6XZG - chains AP1 and CP1 of the 8 polymer chains in the assembly; structure by electron microscopy, 3.80 A resolution.

# Chain AP1
Protein: Polymerase acidic protein
Organism: Influenza C virus (strain C/Johannesburg/1/1966)
Notes: EC 3.1.-.-
UniProtKB: Q9IMP5 (PA_INCJH); residues 1-709 here = UniProt positions 1-709
Amino-acid sequence (709 residues; numbered 1 to 709; the number before each row is that of its first residue):
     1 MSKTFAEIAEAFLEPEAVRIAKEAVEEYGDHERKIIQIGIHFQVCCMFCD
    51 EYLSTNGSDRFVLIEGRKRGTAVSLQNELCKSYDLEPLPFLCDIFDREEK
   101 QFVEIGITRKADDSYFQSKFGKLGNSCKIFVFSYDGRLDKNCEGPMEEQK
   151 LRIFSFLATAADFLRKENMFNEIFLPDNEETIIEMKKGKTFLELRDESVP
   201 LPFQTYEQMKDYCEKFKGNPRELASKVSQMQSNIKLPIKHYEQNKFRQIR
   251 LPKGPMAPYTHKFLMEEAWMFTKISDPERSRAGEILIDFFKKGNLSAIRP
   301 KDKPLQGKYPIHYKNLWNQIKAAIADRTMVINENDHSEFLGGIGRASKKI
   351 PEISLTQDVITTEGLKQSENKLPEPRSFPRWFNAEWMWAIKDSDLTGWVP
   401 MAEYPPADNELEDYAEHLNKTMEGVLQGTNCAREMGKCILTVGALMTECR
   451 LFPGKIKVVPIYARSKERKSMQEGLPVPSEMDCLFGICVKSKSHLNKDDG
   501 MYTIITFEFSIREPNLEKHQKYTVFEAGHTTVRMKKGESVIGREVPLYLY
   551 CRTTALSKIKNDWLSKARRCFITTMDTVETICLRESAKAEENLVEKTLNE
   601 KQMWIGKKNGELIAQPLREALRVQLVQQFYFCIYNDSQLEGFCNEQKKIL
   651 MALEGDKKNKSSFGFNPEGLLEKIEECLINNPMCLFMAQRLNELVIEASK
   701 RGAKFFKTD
Not modelled in the structure: 1, 533-542, 708-709
Curated features (UniProtKB/Swiss-Prot):
  - motif: Arg109 to Gly124 (Nuclear localization signal 1 (NLS1)), Lys166 to Ser228 (Nuclear localization signal 2 (NLS2))
  - binding site (Mn(2+)): His41, Glu65, Asp93, Glu104, Ile105

# Chain CP1
Protein: Polymerase basic protein 2
Organism: Influenza C virus (strain C/Johannesburg/1/1966)
UniProtKB: Q9IMP3 (PB2_INCJH); numbering as in UniProt (aligned over 1-774)
Amino-acid sequence (920 residues; row label = number of the first residue in the row):
     1 MSLLLTIAKEYKRLCQDAKAAQMMTVGTVSNYTTFKKWTTSRKEKNPSLR
    51 MRWAMSSKFPIIANKRMLEEAQIPKEHNNVALWEDTEDVSKRDHVLASAS
   101 CINYWNFCGPCVNNSEVIKEVYKSRFGRLERRKEIMWKELRFTLVDRQRR
   151 RVDTQPVEQRLRTGEIKDLQMWTLFEDEAPLASKFILDNYGLVKEMRSKF
   201 ANKPLNKEVVAHMLEKQFNPESRFLPVFGAIRPERMELIHALGGETWIQE
   251 ANTAGISNVDQRKNDIRAVCRKVCLAANASIMNAKSKLVEYIKSTSMRIG
   301 ETERKLEELILETDDVSPEVTLCKSALGGQLGKTLSFGPMLLKKISGSGV
   351 KVKDTVYIQGVRAVQFEYWSEQEEFYGEYKSATALFSRKERSLEWITIGG
   401 GINEDRKRLLAMCMIFCRDGDYFKDAPATITMADLSTKLGREIPYQYVMM
   451 NWIQKSEDNLEALLYSRGIVETNPGKMGSSMGIDGSKRAIKSLRAVTIQS
   501 GKIDMPESKEKIHLELSDNLEAFDSSGRIVATILDLPSDKKVTFQDVSFQ
   551 HPDLAVLRDEKTAITKGYEALIKRLGTGDNDIPSLIAKKDYLSLYNLPEV
   601 KLMAPLIRPNRKGVYSRVARKLVSTQVTTGHYSLHELIKVLPFTYFAPKQ
   651 GMFEGRLFFSNDSFVEPGVNNNVFSWSKADSSKIYCHGIAIRVPLVVGDE
   701 HMDTSLALLEGFSVCENDPRAPMVTRQDLIDVGFGQKVRLFVGQGSVRTF
   751 KRTASQRAASSDVNKNVKKIKMSNENLYFQGELKTAALAQHDEAVDNKFN
   801 KEQQNAFYEILHLPNLNEEQRNAFIQSLKDDPSQSANLLAEAKKLNDAQA
   851 PKVDNKFNKEQQNAFYEILHLPNLNEEQRNAFIQSLKADPSQSANLLAEA
   901 KKLNGAQAPKVDANSAGKST
Not modelled in the structure: 773-920
Differences from the reference sequence: expression tag (775-920)

# How chain AP1 and chain CP1 interact
Pairs across the interface (58; chain AP1 residue first):
  Glu7(AP1) with Gln330(CP1), hydrogen bond
  Glu10(AP1) with Gly328(CP1); His513(CP1), salt bridge
  Glu14(AP1) with Ala759(CP1)
  Glu16(AP1) with Asn764(CP1); Val767(CP1)
  Phe42(AP1) with Val767(CP1), hydrophobic
  Gln43(AP1) with Ala759(CP1); Val763(CP1)
  Cys46(AP1) with Asp762(CP1); Val763(CP1), hydrophobic
  Cys49(AP1) with Asn766(CP1), hydrogen bond
  Asp50(AP1) with Arg757(CP1), salt bridge; Asp762(CP1)
  Glu51(AP1) with Asp762(CP1); Lys765(CP1); Asn766(CP1), hydrogen bond
  Asp59(AP1) with Lys769(CP1), salt bridge
  Leu63(AP1) with Ile770(CP1), hydrophobic
  Arg67(AP1) with Lys769(CP1), hydrogen bond (side chain-backbone); Ile770(CP1)
  Tyr134(AP1) with Arg748(CP1)
  Asp135(AP1) with Arg748(CP1)
  Gly136(AP1) with Asn717(CP1)
  Glu147(AP1) with Lys751(CP1), salt bridge
  Glu148(AP1) with Arg757(CP1), salt bridge
  Leu151(AP1) with Ser713(CP1); Val714(CP1)
  Arg152(AP1) with Arg757(CP1); Ala758(CP1); Ala759(CP1); Asp762(CP1), salt bridge
  Asp162(AP1) with Leu181(CP1)
  Lys166(AP1) with Lys167(CP1)
  Asp408(AP1) with Arg132(CP1), salt bridge; Trp137(CP1)
  Asn409(AP1) with Gln249(CP1)
  Glu410(AP1) with Glu139(CP1); Leu140(CP1), hydrogen bond (side chain-backbone); Gln249(CP1)
  Leu411(AP1) with Trp247(CP1), hydrophobic; Gln249(CP1)
  Cys449(AP1) with Trp53(CP1)
  Arg450(AP1) with Trp53(CP1), hydrogen bond (side chain-backbone); Ser56(CP1); Ser57(CP1), hydrogen bond
  Leu451(AP1) with Ser56(CP1)
  Leu495(AP1) with Trp53(CP1), hydrophobic
  Asp498(AP1) with Leu49(CP1)
  Lys558(AP1) with Arg50(CP1); Trp53(CP1)
  Asp562(AP1) with Arg52(CP1)
  Ser565(AP1) with Arg52(CP1)
  Leu583(AP1) with Phe142(CP1), hydrophobic; Thr246(CP1)
  Glu590(AP1) with Phe142(CP1); Thr143(CP1)
  Asn592(AP1) with Phe142(CP1)
Other interface residues (no listed pair), chain AP1 (52 interface residues in all): Ser2, Arg19, Met47, Phe61, Arg137, Lys150, Phe154, Ala158, Arg165, Tyr414, Met446, Lys566, Arg584, Ser586, Ala587
Other interface residues (no listed pair), chain CP1 (49 interface residues in all): Ser48, Ala54, Leu144, Gly164, Glu245, Glu515, Cys715, Glu716, Thr753, Ser755, Ser760, Ser761, Lys771

# In short
52 residues of chain AP1 and 49 residues of chain CP1 are in contact; the contacts include 7 hydrogen bonds
and 7 salt bridges. Among the polar pairs are Glu10(AP1)-His513(CP1), Asp50(AP1)-Arg757(CP1) and
Asp59(AP1)-Lys769(CP1). UniProt lists 5 Mn2+-binding residues on chain AP1.
Chain AP1 is Polymerase acidic protein and chain CP1 is Polymerase basic protein 2, both from Influenza C
virus (strain C/Johannesburg/1/1966); the structure, Influenza C virus polymerase in complex with chicken
ANP32A - Subclass 3, was determined by electron microscopy together with 6XZD, 6XZP, 6XZQ, 6XZR and 6Y0C from
the same study.
